5XS5 - chains A and B of the 3 polymer chains in the assembly; structure by electron microscopy, 3.30 A resolution.

[Chain A]
Protein: Genome polyprotein
From: Coxsackievirus A6
UniProtKB: A0A0K2BNC7 (A0A0K2BNC7_9ENTO); residues 5-309 here correspond to UniProt positions 566-870 (UniProt number = residue number + 561)
Sequence (305 residues; row label = number of the first residue in the row):
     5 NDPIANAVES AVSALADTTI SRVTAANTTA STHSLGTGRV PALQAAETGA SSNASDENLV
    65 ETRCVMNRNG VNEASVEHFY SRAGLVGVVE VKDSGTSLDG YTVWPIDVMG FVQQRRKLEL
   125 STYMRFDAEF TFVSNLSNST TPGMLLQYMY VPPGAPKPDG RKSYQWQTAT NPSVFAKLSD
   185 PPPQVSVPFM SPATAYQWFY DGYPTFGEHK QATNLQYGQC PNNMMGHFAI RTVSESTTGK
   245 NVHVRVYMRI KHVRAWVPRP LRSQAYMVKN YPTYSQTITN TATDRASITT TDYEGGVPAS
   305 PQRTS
Unresolved in the structure: 5-74, 210-218, 295-309

[Chain B]
Protein: Genome polyprotein
From: Coxsackievirus A6
UniProtKB: A0A0K2BNC7 (A0A0K2BNC7_9ENTO); residues -68 to 256 here correspond to UniProt positions 1-325 (UniProt number = residue number + 69)
Sequence (325 residues; numbered -68 to 256; the number before each row is that of its first residue; numbers below 1 keep their minus sign (Met-68 is residue -68)):
   -68 MGAQVSTQKS GSHETRNVAT EGSTINFTNI NYYKDSYAAS ASRQDFAQDP AKFTRPVLDT
    -8 IREVAAPLQS PSVEACGYSD RVAQLTVGNS TITTQEAANI VLSYGEWPEY CPSTDATAVD
    52 KPTRPDVSVN RFYTLSTKSW KTESTGWYWK FPDVLNDTGV FGQNAQFHYL YRSGFCMHVQ
   112 CNASKFHQGA LLVAAIPEFV IAASSPATKP NGRGLYPDFA HTNPGKDGQE FRDPYVLDAG
   172 IPLSQALVFP HQWINLRTNN CATIIMPYVN ALPFDSALNH SNFGLVVIPI SPLKYCNGAT
   232 TEVPVTLTIA PLNSEFSGLR QAIKQ
Unresolved in the structure: -68 to 29, 42-61, 138-145, 251-256

[How chain A and chain B interact]
Contacting residue pairs (59; chain A residue first):
  Thr126(A) with Glu129(B)
  Tyr127(A) with Glu129(B), hydrogen bond; Asn201(B)
  Ala197(A) with Leu203(B), hydrophobic
  Thr198(A) with Ala202(B), hydrogen bond (side chain-backbone)
  Phe203(A) with Glu129(B)
  Tyr204(A) with Glu129(B); Val131(B); His211(B)
  Asp205(A) with Lys81(B), salt bridge; Glu129(B), hydrogen bond (backbone-side chain); Phe130(B); His211(B), hydrogen bond (backbone-side chain); Ser212(B)
  Gly206(A) with Asn210(B)
  Tyr207(A) with Phe150(B); Thr153(B), hydrogen bond; Asn210(B), hydrogen bond (backbone-backbone)
  Thr209(A) with Asn210(B)
  Leu219(A) with Tyr147(B), hydrophobic
  Tyr221(A) with Val131(B), hydrophobic; Ile132(B); Pro148(B), hydrophobic; Thr153(B)
  Val261(A) with Tyr35(B)
  Pro262(A) with Val179(B), hydrophobic; Phe180(B)
  Arg263(A) with Pro128(B), hydrogen bond (side chain-backbone); Glu129(B)
  Pro264(A) with Gln176(B); Val179(B); Phe180(B)
  Leu265(A) with Pro173(B); Gln176(B), hydrogen bond (backbone-side chain)
  Arg266(A) with Ala170(B), hydrogen bond (side chain-backbone); Gly171(B)
  Ser267(A) with Gly171(B), hydrogen bond (backbone-backbone); Pro173(B)
  Gln268(A) with Val167(B); Gly171(B), hydrogen bond (backbone-backbone)
  Met271(A) with Ser136(B)
  Tyr275(A) with Tyr147(B), hydrophobic
  Pro276(A) with Ala133(B), hydrophobic
  Thr277(A) with Ala133(B); Ala134(B); Leu146(B)
  Tyr278(A) with Ala133(B), hydrophobic; Ala134(B); Ser135(B); Ser136(B), hydrogen bond (backbone-backbone); Arg163(B), hydrogen bond; Asp164(B), hydrogen bond; Val167(B); Asp169(B)
  Gln280(A) with Ser135(B), hydrogen bond; Ser136(B); Pro137(B)
  Ile282(A) with Asp164(B)
  Thr285(A) with Tyr166(B)
Interface residues without a listed pair, chain A (31 interface residues in all): Ala199, Gln201, Ser279
Interface residues without a listed pair, chain B (37 interface residues in all): Ile127, Ile172, Val200

[In short]
The interface between chain A and chain B involves 31 residues on one side and 37 on the other; the contacts
include 15 hydrogen bonds and 1 salt bridge. Polar contacts include Asp205(A)-Lys81(B), Tyr127(A)-Glu129(B)
and Thr198(A)-Ala202(B).
Here chain A is Genome polyprotein and chain B is Genome polyprotein, both from Coxsackievirus A6. Entry 5XS5
(Structure of Coxsackievirus A6 (CVA6) virus procapsid particle) was determined by electron microscopy,
deposited together with 5XS4.
